Entry 8GOJ (X-ray diffraction, 1.38 A resolution); this record covers chains A and D of the 4 polymer chains in the assembly.

# Chain A
Protein: Lac23ys_EE, an acidic mutant of LacI C-terminal tetramerization helix
Sequence (23 residues; each row starts with the number of its first residue):
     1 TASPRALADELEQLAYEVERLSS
Unresolved in the structure: 23
Metal / ion sites: Zn2+: Thr1 (shared with 1 residue of chain C)

# Chain D
Protein: Lac23ys_KK, a basic mutant of LacI C-terminal tetramerization helix
Sequence (23 residues; row label = number of the first residue in the row):
     1 TASPRALADKLKQLAYKVKRLSS
Metal / ion sites: Zn2+: Thr1, Ser23 (shared with 1 residue of chain B)

# Interface between chain A and chain D
Pairs across the interface (23; chain A residue first):
  Pro4(A) with Val18(D); Leu21(D); Ser22(D); Ser23(D)
  Arg5(A) with Lys19(D)
  Ala8(A) with Ala15(D); Lys19(D)
  Leu11(A) with Leu11(D); Ala15(D)
  Glu12(A) with Ala15(D); Tyr16(D)
  Ala15(A) with Ala8(D); Leu11(D), hydrophobic; Lys12(D)
  Tyr16(A) with Lys12(D)
  Val18(A) with Pro4(D); Leu11(D), hydrophobic
  Glu19(A) with Arg5(D); Ala8(D); Lys12(D), salt bridge
  Arg20(A) with Arg5(D)
  Leu21(A) with Pro4(D)
  Ser22(A) with Pro4(D)
Other interface residues (no listed pair), chain A (14 interface residues in all): Ser3, Leu7
Other interface residues (no listed pair), chain D (14 interface residues in all): Leu7, Leu14

# Overview
The chain A/chain D interface involves 14 residues from each chain, with 1 salt bridge. The salt-bridged pair
is Glu19(A)-Lys12(D). The Zn2+ site is built by Thr1(D) and Ser23(D).
Chain A is Lac23ys_EE, an acidic mutant of LacI C-terminal tetramerization helix and chain D is Lac23ys_KK, a
basic mutant of LacI C-terminal tetramerization helix; the structure, 23-residues Heterotetramic Antiparallel
Coiled-Coil Derived From LacI, was determined by X-ray diffraction.
